Entry 3X1L (X-ray diffraction, 2.10 A resolution); this record covers chains F and J of the 10 polymer chains in the assembly.

[Chain F]
Protein: CRISPR system Cmr subunit Cmr5
Source organism: Archaeoglobus fulgidus DSM 4304
Reference sequence: O28417 (CMR5_ARCFU); residues 1-155 here = UniProt positions 1-155
Sequence (155 residues; row label = number of the first residue in the row):
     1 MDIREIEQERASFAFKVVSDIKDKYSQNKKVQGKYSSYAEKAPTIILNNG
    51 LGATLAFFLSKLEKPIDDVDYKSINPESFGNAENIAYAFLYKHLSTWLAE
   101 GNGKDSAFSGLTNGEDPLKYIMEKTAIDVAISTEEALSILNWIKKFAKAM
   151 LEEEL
Not modelled in the structure: 1-2, 63-65, 152-155

[Chain J]
Molecule: 31-nt DNA strand
Sequence (31 nucleotides; row label = number of the first residue in the row):
     1 TGCTCTCAGCCGCAAGGACCGCATACTACAA
Not modelled in the structure: 1-9

[Interface between chain F and chain J]
Contacting residue pairs (7; chain F residue first):
  Lys34(F) with DG17(J), salt bridge to the phosphate
  Ser37(F) with DA18(J), phosphate contact
  Tyr38(F) with DG17(J), hydrogen bond to the phosphate
  Glu40(F) with DC20(J), base contact
  Lys61(F) with DG16(J), salt bridge to the phosphate
  Tyr87(F) with DG17(J), phosphate contact
  Lys144(F) with DG21(J), salt bridge to the phosphate

[Overview]
7 residues of chain F and 5 residues of chain J are in contact; the contacts include 1 hydrogen bond and 3
salt bridges. Polar contacts include Tyr38(F)-DG17(J), Lys34(F)-DG17(J) and Lys61(F)-DG16(J).
Chain F is CRISPR system Cmr subunit Cmr5 (Archaeoglobus fulgidus DSM 4304) and chain J is a 31-nt DNA strand;
the structure, Crystal Structure of the CRISPR-Cas RNA Silencing Cmr Complex Bound to a Target Analog, was
determined by X-ray diffraction.
